7W12 - chain A; structure by X-ray diffraction, 2.25 A resolution.

# Chain A
Molecule: Alginate lyase
Source organism: Vibrio splendidus
UniProt: A0A2S7V314 (A0A2S7V314_VIBSP); residues 1-494 here correspond to UniProt positions 29-522 (UniProt number = residue number + 28)
Chain sequence (494 residues; row label = number of the first residue in the row):
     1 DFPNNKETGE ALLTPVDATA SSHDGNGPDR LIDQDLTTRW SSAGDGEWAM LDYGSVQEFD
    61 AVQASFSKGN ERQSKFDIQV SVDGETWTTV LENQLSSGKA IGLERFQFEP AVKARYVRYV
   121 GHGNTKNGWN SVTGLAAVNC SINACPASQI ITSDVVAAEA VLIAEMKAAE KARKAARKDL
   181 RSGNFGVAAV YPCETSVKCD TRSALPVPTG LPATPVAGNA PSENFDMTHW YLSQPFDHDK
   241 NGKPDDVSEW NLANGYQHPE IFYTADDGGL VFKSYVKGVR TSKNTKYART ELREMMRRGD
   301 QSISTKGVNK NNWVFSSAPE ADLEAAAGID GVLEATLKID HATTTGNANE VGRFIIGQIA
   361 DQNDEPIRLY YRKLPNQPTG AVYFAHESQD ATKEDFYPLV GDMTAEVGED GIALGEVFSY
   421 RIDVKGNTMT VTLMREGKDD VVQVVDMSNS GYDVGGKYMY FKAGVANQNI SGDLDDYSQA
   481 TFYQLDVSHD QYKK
Disordered / not traced: 1-3, 494
Disulfide bonds: C140-C145, C193-C199
Sequence notes: conflict D17 (Ala45 in A0A2S7V314), T86 (Asn114 in A0A2S7V314), Q149 (His177 in A0A2S7V314), K493 (Gln521 in A0A2S7V314); engineered mutation A360 (His388 in A0A2S7V314), A466 (Tyr494 in A0A2S7V314)
Residues lining bound ligands: alpha-L-gulopyranuronic acid (LGU): D24, N26, R39, S41, R72, N127, W129, S131, Y231, K243, D246, T281, S282, N284, T285, Y287, R289, R293, R297, S304, T305, K306, N349, R353, I355, Q358, N363, E365, R368, E394, Y460, K462, Q468
What the authors report for this chain:
  - binding site for alpha-L-gulopyranuronic acid: W129, R289, R293, Q358

# Overview
Ligands of chain A: alpha-L-gulopyranuronic acid. From the paper: a binding site for alpha-L-gulopyranuronic
acid at W129, R289 and R293 among others.
Chain A is Alginate lyase (Vibrio splendidus); the structure, Complex structure of alginate lyase AlyB-OU02
with G9, was determined by X-ray diffraction, deposited together with 7W13, 7W16 and 7W18.
